PDB entry 7Y7R | X-ray diffraction, 2.10 A resolution | chains A and D of the 6 polymer chains in the assembly

Chain A:
Protein: RNA-dependent RNA polymerase
Organism: Neurospora crassa
Notes: EC 2.7.7.48
UniProtKB: Q9Y7G6 (Q9Y7G6_NEUCS); numbering as in UniProt (aligned over 377-1402)
Chain sequence (1026 residues; each row starts with the number of its first residue):
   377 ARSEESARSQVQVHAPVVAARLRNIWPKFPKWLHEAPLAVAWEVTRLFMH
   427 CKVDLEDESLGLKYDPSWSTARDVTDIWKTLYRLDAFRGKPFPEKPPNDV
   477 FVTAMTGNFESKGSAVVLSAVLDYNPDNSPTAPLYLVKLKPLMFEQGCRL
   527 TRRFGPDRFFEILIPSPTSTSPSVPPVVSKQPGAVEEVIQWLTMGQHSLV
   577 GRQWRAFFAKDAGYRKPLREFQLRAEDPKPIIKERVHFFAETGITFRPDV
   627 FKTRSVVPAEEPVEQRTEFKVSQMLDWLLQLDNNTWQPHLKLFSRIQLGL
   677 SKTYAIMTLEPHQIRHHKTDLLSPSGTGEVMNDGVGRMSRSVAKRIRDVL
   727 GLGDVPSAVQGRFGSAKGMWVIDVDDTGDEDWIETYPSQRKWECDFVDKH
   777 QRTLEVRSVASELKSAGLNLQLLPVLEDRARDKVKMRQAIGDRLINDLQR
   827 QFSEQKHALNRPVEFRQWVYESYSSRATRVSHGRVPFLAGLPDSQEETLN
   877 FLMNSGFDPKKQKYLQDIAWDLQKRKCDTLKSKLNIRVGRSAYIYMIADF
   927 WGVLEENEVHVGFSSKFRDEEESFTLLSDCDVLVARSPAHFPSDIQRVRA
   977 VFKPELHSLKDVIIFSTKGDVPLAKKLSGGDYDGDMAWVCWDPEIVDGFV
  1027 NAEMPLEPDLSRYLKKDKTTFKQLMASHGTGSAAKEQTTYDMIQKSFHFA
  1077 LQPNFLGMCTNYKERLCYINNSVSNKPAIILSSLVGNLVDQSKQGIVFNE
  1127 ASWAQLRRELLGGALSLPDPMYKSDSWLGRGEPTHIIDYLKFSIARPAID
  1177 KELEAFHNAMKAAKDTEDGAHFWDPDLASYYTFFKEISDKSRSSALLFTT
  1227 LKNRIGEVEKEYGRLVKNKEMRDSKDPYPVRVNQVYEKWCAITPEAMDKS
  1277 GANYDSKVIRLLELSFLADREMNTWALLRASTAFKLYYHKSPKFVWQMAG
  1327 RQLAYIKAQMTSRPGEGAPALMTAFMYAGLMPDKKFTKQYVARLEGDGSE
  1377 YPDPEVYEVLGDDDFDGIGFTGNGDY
Unresolved in the structure: 377-390, 465, 558, 598-604, 626-636, 1187-1195, 1271-1281, 1372-1402
Metal / ion sites: Mg2+ near Gly-1005 (its only coordinating residue here); Ca2+ site 1: Asp-1007, Asp-1009, Asp-1011 (together with GTP); Ca2+ site 2: Asp-1007, Asp-1009 (together with GTP)
Small-molecule neighbours: GTP (guanosine-5'-triphosphate): Arg-671, Lys-743, Lys-767, Arg-962, Pro-964, Asp-1007, Asp-1009, Asp-1011, Leu-1082, Val-1115, Asp-1116, Lys-1119
From the paper describing this entry:
  - binding site for the 14-nt DNA strand: Phe-520, Lys-909, Tyr-919, Met-1012, Leu-1082, Met-1084, Asn-1087, Arg-1091, Arg-1369
  - binding site for the 7-nt RNA strand (chain D): Arg-591, Arg-611, Gln-673, Ser-677, Gln-736, Arg-738
  - binding site for GTP: Val-1115, Lys-1119
  - mutagenesis - P964A: decreased catalytic activity

Chain D:
Molecule: 7-nt RNA strand
Sequence (7 nucleotides; numbered 1 to 7; the number before each row is that of its first residue):
     1 UCCGACG

How chain A and chain D interact:
Residue-residue contacts (22; chain A residue first):
  Lys-516(A) with G4(D), salt bridge to the phosphate
  Glu-521(A) with G4(D), sugar contact
  Glu-537(A) with A5(D), phosphate contact
  Arg-591(A) with C3(D), salt bridge to the phosphate; G4(D), salt bridge to the phosphate
  Arg-611(A) with G4(D), salt bridge to the phosphate; A5(D), salt bridge to the phosphate
  Gln-673(A) with C6(D), hydrogen bond to the phosphate
  Ser-677(A) with C6(D), hydrogen bond to the phosphate
  Lys-678(A) with G4(D), sugar contact; A5(D), phosphate contact
  Gln-736(A) with C6(D), hydrogen bond to the sugar; G7(D), sugar contact
  Arg-738(A) with C6(D), phosphate contact; G7(D), salt bridge to the phosphate
  Lys-743(A) with G7(D), phosphate contact
  Arg-783(A) with A5(D), base contact; C6(D), sugar contact
  Arg-962(A) with G7(D), hydrogen bond to the sugar
  Ser-963(A) with G7(D), hydrogen bond to the base
  Gly-1010(A) with G7(D), sugar contact
  Asp-1011(A) with G7(D), hydrogen bond to the sugar
Interface residues without a listed pair, chain A (21 interface residues in all): Leu-539, Lys-586, Lys-592, Pro-964, Asp-1009
Interface residues without a listed pair, chain D (6 interface residues in all): C2

Summary:
21 residues of chain A face 6 of chain D across their interface, with 6 hydrogen bonds and 6 salt bridges.
Polar pairs include Ser-963(A)/G7(D), Gln-736(A)/C6(D) and Arg-962(A)/G7(D). From the paper: a binding site
for the 14-nt DNA strand at Phe-520(A), Lys-909(A) and Tyr-919(A) among others; P964A of chain A reduces
catalytic activity.
Here chain A is RNA-dependent RNA polymerase (Neurospora crassa) and chain D is a 7-nt RNA strand. Entry 7Y7R
(QDE-1 in complex with DNA template, RNA primer and 3'-dGTP) was determined by X-ray diffraction (same
publication as 7Y7P, 7Y7Q, 7Y7S and 7Y7T).
